Entry 2OC7 (X-ray diffraction, 2.70 A resolution); this record covers chains A and B of the 4 polymer chains in the assembly.

Chain A:
Protein: Hepatitis C Virus
Organism: Hepatitis C virus
UniProtKB: Q9ELS8 (Q9ELS8_9HEPC); residues 1-181 here correspond to UniProt positions 1027-1207 (UniProt number = residue number + 1026)
Sequence (200 residues; row label = number of the first residue in the row; numbers below 1 keep their minus sign (Met-10 is residue -10)):
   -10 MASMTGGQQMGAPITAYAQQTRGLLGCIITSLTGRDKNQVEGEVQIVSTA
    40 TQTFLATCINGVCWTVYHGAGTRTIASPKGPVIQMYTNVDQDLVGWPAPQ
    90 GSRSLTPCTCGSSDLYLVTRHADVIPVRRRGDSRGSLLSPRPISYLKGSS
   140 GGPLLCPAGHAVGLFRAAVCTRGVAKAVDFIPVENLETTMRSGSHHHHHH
Disordered / not traced: -10 to 0, 182-189
Sequence notes: cloning artifact (-10 to 0, 182-183); conflict Arg119 (Gln1145 in Q9ELS8); expression tag (184-189)
Covalently attached groups: compound HU4 linked to Ser139
Small-molecule neighbours:
  - HU4 (tert-butyl {(1S)-2-[(1R,2S,5R)-2-({[(1S)-3-amino-1-(cyclobutylmethyl)-2,3-dioxopropyl]amino}carbonyl)-7,7-dimethyl-6-oxa-3-azabicyclo[3.2.0]hept-3-yl]-1-cyclohexyl-2-oxoethyl}carbamate): Gln41, Thr42, Phe43, Val55, His57, Asp81, Arg123, Ile132, Leu135, Lys136, Gly137, Ser138, Phe154, Arg155, Ala156, Ala157, Val158, Cys159, Asp168
  - Zn2+ (ZN): Cys97, Thr98, Cys99, Gly100, Ser101, Cys145, Ala147

Chain B:
Protein: Hepatitis C Virus
Notes: engineered mutation(s): C22S
UniProtKB: Q9QP06 (Q9QP06_9HEPC); residues 21-39 here correspond to UniProt positions 1678-1696 (UniProt number = residue number + 1657)
Sequence (23 residues; row label = number of the first residue in the row):
    19 KKGSVVIVGRIVLSGKPAIIPKK
Disordered / not traced: 19
Sequence notes: cloning artifact (19-20, 40-41)

Chain A / chain B interface:
Residue-residue contacts - 64 pairs, chain A then chain B:
  Thr4(A) with Val30(B); Leu31(B); Gly33(B)
  Ala5(A) with Ile29(B), hydrophobic; Val30(B); Leu31(B), hydrophobic
  Tyr6(A) with Arg28(B); Ile29(B); Val30(B), hydrogen bond (backbone-backbone)
  Ala7(A) with Arg28(B)
  Gln8(A) with Gly27(B); Arg28(B), hydrogen bond (backbone-backbone)
  Gln9(A) with Val26(B); Gly27(B)
  Thr10(A) with Ile25(B); Val26(B), hydrogen bond (backbone-backbone); Gly27(B), hydrogen bond (side chain-backbone); Arg28(B)
  Arg11(A) with Val24(B); Ile25(B), hydrogen bond (side chain-backbone); Val26(B), hydrogen bond (backbone-backbone)
  Cys16(A) with Val24(B); Val26(B), hydrophobic
  Thr19(A) with Val24(B)
  Ser20(A) with Gly21(B); Ser22(B), hydrogen bond (side chain-backbone); Val24(B)
  Gly23(A) with Ser22(B)
  Gln28(A) with Arg28(B), hydrogen bond (backbone-side chain)
  Glu30(A) with Arg28(B), salt bridge
  Gly31(A) with Val30(B)
  Glu32(A) with Ile29(B); Val30(B); Leu31(B), hydrogen bond (side chain-backbone); Ser32(B), hydrogen bond
  Val33(A) with Arg28(B); Ile29(B), hydrogen bond (backbone-backbone)
  Gln34(A) with Ile25(B); Gly27(B)
  Ile35(A) with Val24(B); Ile25(B); Val26(B), hydrogen bond (backbone-backbone); Gly27(B), hydrogen bond (backbone-backbone); Arg28(B)
  Val36(A) with Val23(B), hydrophobic; Val24(B)
  Ser37(A) with Val23(B); Val24(B), hydrogen bond (backbone-backbone); Val26(B)
  Thr38(A) with Val23(B)
  Arg62(A) with Lys20(B); Gly21(B)
  Thr63(A) with Ser22(B), hydrogen bond; Val23(B), hydrogen bond (backbone-backbone)
  Ile64(A) with Val23(B)
  Ala65(A) with Ser22(B); Val23(B), hydrogen bond (backbone-backbone)
  Arg92(A) with Ser32(B), hydrogen bond
  Leu94(A) with Leu31(B), hydrophobic
  Val107(A) with Ile29(B), hydrophobic; Leu31(B), hydrophobic
  Thr108(A) with Ile29(B)
  Arg109(A) with Ile29(B)
  Leu144(A) with Leu31(B), hydrophobic
Also at the interface, not in a pair above, chain A (43 interface residues in all): Ala1, Ile3, Asp25, Val29, Phe43, Leu44, Ala59, Pro70, Trp85, Pro88, Ala111
Also at the interface, not in a pair above, chain B (15 interface residues in all): Lys34

In short:
43 residues of chain A face 15 of chain B across their interface; the contacts include 18 hydrogen bonds and 1
salt bridge. Polar pairs include Glu30(A)-Arg28(B), Thr10(A)-Gly27(B) and Arg11(A)-Ile25(B). Chain A binds
Zn2+. Compound HU4 is covalently linked to Ser139(A).
Here chain A is Hepatitis C Virus (Hepatitis C virus) and chain B is Hepatitis C Virus. Entry 2OC7 (Structure
of Hepatitis C Viral NS3 protease domain complexed with NS4A peptide and ketoamide SCH571696) was determined
by X-ray diffraction (same publication as 2O8M, 2OBO, 2OBQ, 2OC0, 2OC1 and 2OC8).
